4MD5 - chains A and C of the 3 polymer chains in the assembly; structure by X-ray diffraction, 1.65 A resolution.

== Chain A ==
Protein: HLA class II histocompatibility antigen, DR alpha chain
Organism: Homo sapiens
Notes: fragment: Extracellular Domain
Reference sequence: P01903 (DRA_HUMAN); residues 1-181 here correspond to UniProt positions 26-206 (UniProt number = residue number + 25)
Amino-acid sequence (189 residues; row label = number of the first residue in the row):
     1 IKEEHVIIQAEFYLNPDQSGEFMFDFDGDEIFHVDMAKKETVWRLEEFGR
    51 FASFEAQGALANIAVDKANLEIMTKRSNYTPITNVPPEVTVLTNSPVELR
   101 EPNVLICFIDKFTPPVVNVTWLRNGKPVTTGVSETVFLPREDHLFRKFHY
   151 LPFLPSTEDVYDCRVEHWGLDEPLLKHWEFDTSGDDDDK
Unresolved in the structure: 1-2, 183-189
Cystine bridges: C107-C163
Glycans and other covalent adducts: N-acetylglucosamine (NAG) linked to N78, N118
Construct notes: expression tag (182-189)
Swiss-Prot annotation at these positions:
  - region: E179 to D181 (Connecting peptide)
  - site: Q9 (Self- and pathogen-derived peptide antigen), G49 (Self-peptide antigen), F51 (Self- and pathogen-derived peptide antigen), A52 (Self-peptide antigen), S53 (Self- and pathogen-derived peptide antigen), E55 (Pathogen-derived peptide antigen), N62 (Self- and pathogen-derived peptide antigen), N69 (Pathogen-derived peptide antigen), R76 (Self- and pathogen-derived peptide antigen)
  - glycosylation (N-linked (GlcNAc...) asparagine): N78, N118

== Chain C ==
Protein: Citrullinated Vimentin
Reference sequence: P08670 (VIME_HUMAN); residues 1-13 here correspond to UniProt positions 66-78 (UniProt number = residue number + 65)
Amino-acid sequence (13 residues; numbered 1 to 13; the number before each row is that of its first residue):
     1 SAVRLRSSVPGVR
Modified positions: R6 (citrulline; CIR)
Swiss-Prot annotation at these positions:
  - modified residue (Phosphoserine): S1, S7, S8

== Chain A / chain C interface ==
Pairs across the interface (29; chain A residue first):
  Q9(A) with L5(C); R6(C), hydrogen bond (side chain-backbone)
  E11(A) with S8(C), hydrogen bond
  F24(A) with V3(C), hydrophobic; R4(C)
  F51(A) with S1(C)
  A52(A) with S1(C)
  S53(A) with S1(C), hydrogen bond (backbone-backbone); A2(C); V3(C), hydrogen bond (backbone-backbone)
  F54(A) with V3(C); L5(C), hydrophobic
  G58(A) with L5(C)
  N62(A) with L5(C); R6(C), hydrogen bond (side chain-backbone); S7(C); S8(C), hydrogen bond (side chain-backbone)
  V65(A) with S8(C); V9(C); P10(C)
  D66(A) with S8(C)
  A68(A) with R13(C)
  N69(A) with V9(C), hydrogen bond (side chain-backbone); P10(C); G11(C), hydrogen bond (side chain-backbone)
  I72(A) with G11(C); V12(C); R13(C)
  R76(A) with V12(C), hydrogen bond (side chain-backbone)
Also at the interface, not in a pair above, chain A (19 interface residues in all): F22, F32, W43, A59

== Overview ==
Chain A and chain C form an interface of 19 and 13 residues respectively, with 9 hydrogen bonds. Among the
polar pairs are Q9(A)-R6(C), E11(A)-S8(C) and N62(A)-R6(C). Covalently linked N-acetylglucosamine: at N78(A)
and N118(A).
Chain A is HLA class II histocompatibility antigen, DR alpha chain (Homo sapiens) and chain C is Citrullinated
Vimentin; the structure, Immune Receptor, was determined by X-ray diffraction, deposited together with 4MCY,
4MCZ, 4MD0, 4MD4, 4MDI and 4MDJ.
